7FJ1 - chains i and j of the 51 polymer chains in the assembly; structure by electron microscopy, 4.43 A resolution (low resolution: residue-level contacts below are approximate; hydrogen-bond / salt-bridge calls are withheld).

== Chain i ==
Name: Triplex capsid protein 1
Source organism: Suid alphaherpesvirus 1
Reference sequence: Q85211 (Q85211_9ALPH); residues 1-368 here = UniProt positions 1-368
Chain sequence (368 residues; each row starts with the number of its first residue):
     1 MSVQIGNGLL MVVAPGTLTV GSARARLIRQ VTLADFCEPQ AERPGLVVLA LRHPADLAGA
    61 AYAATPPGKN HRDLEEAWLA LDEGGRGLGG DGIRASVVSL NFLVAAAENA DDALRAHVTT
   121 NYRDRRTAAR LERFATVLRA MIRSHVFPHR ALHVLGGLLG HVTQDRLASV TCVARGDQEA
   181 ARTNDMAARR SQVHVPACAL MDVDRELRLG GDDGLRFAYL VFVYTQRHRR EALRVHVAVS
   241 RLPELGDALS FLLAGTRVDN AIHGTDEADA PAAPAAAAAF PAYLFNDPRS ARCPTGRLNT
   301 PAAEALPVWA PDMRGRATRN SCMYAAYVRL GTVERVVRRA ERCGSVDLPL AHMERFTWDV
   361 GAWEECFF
Disordered / not traced: 1-23, 83-93, 341-347

== Chain j ==
Name: Triplex capsid protein 2
Source organism: Suid alphaherpesvirus 1
Reference sequence: G3G8T3 (G3G8T3_9ALPH); numbering as in UniProt (aligned over 1-296)
Chain sequence (296 residues; each row starts with the number of its first residue):
     1 MEVDIALPTL SPGDLSALQR CEGRVVFLET LRRHATLREV ALPCGGDVLA AMAAYRRRFA
    61 AVITRVTPHR MLATPLGVGG RGQSLVLQNT GPFDLTNGDH VCLVPPLLGD ECLRLTSANL
   121 ELRFPMTLPL AQARELTARV VARAAETLRG GAPARGADVV FSNGRRYQLP PPHRDNAEAA
   181 TRSLVLNMIF LLNEGAVILL SLIPNLLTLG AQDGYANAVI QLGSATRELG QLVRQPPPPL
   241 PQDHARRFCV FEALEAWIAS ASRLGDTLGT RPVARVCIFD GPPTVPPGEK AAVVEV
Disordered / not traced: 150-156, 226-247
Disulfides: C44-C112

== How chain i and chain j interact ==
Residue-residue contacts - 42 pairs, chain i then chain j:
  R26(i) - G82(j)
  R26(i) - Q83(j)
  R26(i) - S84(j)
  L27(i) - C277(j)
  L27(i) - F279(j)
  I28(i) - C277(j)
  R29(i) - I278(j)
  R29(i) - F279(j)
  R29(i) - D280(j)
  Q30(i) - N97(j)
  Q30(i) - P283(j)
  R52(i) - A131(j)
  H53(i) - N163(j)
  H53(i) - G164(j)
  A55(i) - G164(j)
  D56(i) - F161(j)
  D56(i) - S162(j)
  G59(i) - F161(j)
  H153(i) - G98(j)
  H153(i) - D99(j)
  V154(i) - R275(j)
  L155(i) - G98(j)
  L155(i) - R275(j)
  T171(i) - F279(j)
  R175(i) - R81(j)
  R175(i) - G82(j)
  R175(i) - E295(j)
  R175(i) - V296(j)
  R257(i) - G223(j)
  R257(i) - S224(j)
  A261(i) - I220(j)
  P274(i) - L207(j)
  P274(i) - T208(j)
  F280(i) - S201(j)
  N286(i) - F248(j)
  R316(i) - L207(j)
  R316(i) - A211(j)
  A317(i) - Y215(j)
  V360(i) - H100(j)
  V360(i) - R275(j)
  G361(i) - H100(j)
  A362(i) - L130(j)
Other interface residues (no listed pair), chain i (36 interface residues in all): V31, A50, A60, R150, A174, V258, I262, A270, A278, W309, M313
Other interface residues (no listed pair), chain j (39 interface residues in all): E135, V197, L200, L209, A216, V276, G281, V294

== Overview ==
The interface between chain i and chain j involves 36 residues on one side and 39 on the other.
Chain i is Triplex capsid protein 1 and chain j is Triplex capsid protein 2, both from Suid alphaherpesvirus
1; the structure, Cryo-EM structure of pseudorabies virus C-capsid, was determined by electron microscopy
together with 7FJ3 from the same study.
